9BIF - chains H and L of the 6 polymer chains in the assembly; structure by X-ray diffraction, 3.09 A resolution.

[Chain H]
Molecule: VH-CH1 domain of B11 Fab
Source organism: Homo sapiens
Notes: antibody fragment or engineered binder
Sequence (228 residues; row label = number of the first residue in the row):
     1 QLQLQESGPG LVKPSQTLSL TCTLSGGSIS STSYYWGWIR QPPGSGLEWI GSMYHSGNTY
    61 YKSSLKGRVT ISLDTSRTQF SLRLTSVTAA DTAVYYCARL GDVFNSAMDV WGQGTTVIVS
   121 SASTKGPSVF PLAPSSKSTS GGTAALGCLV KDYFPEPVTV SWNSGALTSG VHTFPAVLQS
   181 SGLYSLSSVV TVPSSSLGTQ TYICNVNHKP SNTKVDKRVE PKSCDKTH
Disordered / not traced: 34, 136-141, 222-228
Cystine bridges: Cys22-Cys97, Cys148-Cys204

[Chain L]
Molecule: VH-VL domain of B11 Fab
Source organism: Homo sapiens
Notes: antibody fragment or engineered binder
Sequence (215 residues; each row starts with the number of its first residue):
     1 EIVMTQSPVT LSVSPGERAT LSCRASQSVG NNLAWYQHKP GQAPRLLIYD ASTRATGIPG
    61 RFSGSGSGTE FTLTISSLQS EDFAVYYCQE YNNWPRYTFG QGAKLEIRRT VAAPSVFIFP
   121 PSDEQLKSGT ASVVCLLNNF YPREAKVQWK VDNALQSGNS QESVTEQDSK DSTYSLSSTL
   181 TLSKADYEKH KVYACEVTHQ GLSSPVTKSF NRGEC
Disordered / not traced: 215
Cystine bridges: Cys23-Cys88, Cys135-Cys195
Metal / ion sites: praseodymium ion near Asn32 (its only coordinating residue here)

[How chain H and chain L interact]
Contacting residue pairs (72; chain H residue first):
  Trp36(H) with Trp94(L), hydrophobic
  Ile39(H) with Phe99(L), hydrophobic
  Gln41(H) with His38(L); Tyr87(L), hydrogen bond
  Gly46(H) with Tyr87(L); Gln101(L)
  Leu47(H) with Pro44(L), hydrophobic; Tyr87(L); Phe99(L)
  Glu48(H) with Thr98(L); Phe99(L)
  Trp49(H) with Pro95(L); Arg96(L); Tyr97(L); Phe99(L)
  Ser52(H) with Pro95(L), hydrogen bond (side chain-backbone); Tyr97(L)
  Tyr60(H) with Pro95(L), hydrophobic
  Tyr96(H) with His38(L), hydrogen bond; Gln42(L), hydrogen bond (side chain-backbone); Ala43(L), hydrophobic; Pro44(L)
  Leu100(H) with Trp94(L), hydrogen bond (backbone-side chain); Tyr97(L), hydrogen bond (backbone-side chain)
  Phe104(H) with Tyr49(L)
  Asn105(H) with Leu46(L); Tyr49(L)
  Ser106(H) with Tyr91(L); Trp94(L)
  Ala107(H) with Tyr49(L); Tyr91(L), hydrophobic; Trp94(L); Tyr97(L), hydrophobic
  Met108(H) with Tyr36(L), hydrogen bond; Leu46(L); Gln89(L), hydrogen bond; Tyr97(L), hydrophobic
  Asp109(H) with Leu46(L)
  Trp111(H) with Tyr36(L), hydrophobic; Pro44(L)
  Gly112(H) with Ala43(L)
  Phe130(H) with Gln125(L)
  Pro131(H) with Ser122(L)
  Leu132(H) with Val134(L), hydrophobic
  Ala133(H) with Phe119(L)
  Thr143(H) with Phe117(L)
  Ala144(H) with Phe117(L), hydrophobic
  Ala145(H) with Phe117(L); Phe119(L)
  Leu149(H) with Ser132(L)
  Lys151(H) with Gln125(L); Ser132(L), hydrogen bond; Thr181(L)
  His172(H) with Asn138(L), hydrogen bond; Asn139(L); Ser175(L), hydrogen bond
  Phe174(H) with Leu136(L), hydrophobic; Ser163(L); Thr165(L); Ser175(L); Leu176(L); Ser177(L)
  Pro175(H) with Ser163(L); Val164(L); Glu166(L)
  Val177(H) with Gln161(L)
  Gln179(H) with Gln161(L), hydrogen bond
  Ser185(H) with Gln161(L)
  Ser187(H) with Ser177(L)
  Val189(H) with Leu136(L), hydrophobic
  Thr191(H) with Asn138(L)
  Lys217(H) with Glu124(L)
Other interface residues (no listed pair), chain H (41 interface residues in all): Gly101, Pro134, Leu146
Other interface residues (no listed pair), chain L (40 interface residues in all): Asp50, Gly100, Pro120, Ser128

[Summary]
Chain H and chain L form an interface of 41 and 40 residues respectively, with 12 hydrogen bonds. Among the
polar pairs are Gln41(H)-Tyr87(L), Ser52(H)-Pro95(L) and Tyr96(H)-His38(L).
Here chain H is VH-CH1 domain of B11 Fab and chain L is VH-VL domain of B11 Fab, both from Homo sapiens. Entry
9BIF (Fab B11-OspCA complex) was determined by X-ray diffraction.
